PDB entry 8SQ9 | electron microscopy, 2.90 A resolution | chains A and B of the 7 polymer chains in the assembly

# Chain A
Molecule: RNA-directed RNA polymerase
Source organism: Severe acute respiratory syndrome coronavirus 2
Notes: EC 2.7.7.48
UniProtKB: P0DTD1 (R1AB_SARS2); residues 1-932 here correspond to UniProt positions 4393-5324 (UniProt number = residue number + 4392)
Amino-acid sequence (932 residues; numbered 1 to 932; the number before each row is that of its first residue):
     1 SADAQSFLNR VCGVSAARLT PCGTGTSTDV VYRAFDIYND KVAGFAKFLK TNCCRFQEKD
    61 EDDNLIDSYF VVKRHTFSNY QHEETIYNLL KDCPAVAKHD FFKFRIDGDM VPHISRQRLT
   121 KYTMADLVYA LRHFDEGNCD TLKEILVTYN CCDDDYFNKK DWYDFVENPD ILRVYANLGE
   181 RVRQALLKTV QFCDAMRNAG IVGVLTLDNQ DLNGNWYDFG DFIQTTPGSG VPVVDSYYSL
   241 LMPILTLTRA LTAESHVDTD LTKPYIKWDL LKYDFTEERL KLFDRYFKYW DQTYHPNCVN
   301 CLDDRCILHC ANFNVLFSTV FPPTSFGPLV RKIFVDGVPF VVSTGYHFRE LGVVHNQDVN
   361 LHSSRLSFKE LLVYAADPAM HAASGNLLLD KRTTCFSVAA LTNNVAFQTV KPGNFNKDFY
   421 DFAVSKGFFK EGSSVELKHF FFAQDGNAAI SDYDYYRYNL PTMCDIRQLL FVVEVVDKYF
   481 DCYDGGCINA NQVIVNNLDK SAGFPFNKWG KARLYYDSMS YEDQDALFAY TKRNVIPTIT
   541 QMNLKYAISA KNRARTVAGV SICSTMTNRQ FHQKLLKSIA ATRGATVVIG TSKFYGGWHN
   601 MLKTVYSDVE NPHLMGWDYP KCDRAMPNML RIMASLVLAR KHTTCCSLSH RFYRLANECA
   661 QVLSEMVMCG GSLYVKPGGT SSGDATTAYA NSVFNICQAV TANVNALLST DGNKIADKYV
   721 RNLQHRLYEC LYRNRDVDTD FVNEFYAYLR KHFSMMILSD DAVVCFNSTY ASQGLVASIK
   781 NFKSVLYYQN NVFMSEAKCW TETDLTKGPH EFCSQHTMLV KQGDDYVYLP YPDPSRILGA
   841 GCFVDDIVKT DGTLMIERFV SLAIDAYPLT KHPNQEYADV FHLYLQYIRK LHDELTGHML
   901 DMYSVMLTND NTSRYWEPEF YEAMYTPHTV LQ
Not modelled in the structure: 1-3, 930-932
Metal / ion sites: Mg2+ site 1: D208 (together with nsp9); Mg2+ site 2: D218 (together with nsp9); Zn2+ site 1: H295, C301, C306, C310; Mg2+ site 3: D618, D761 (shared with 1 residue of chain P); Mg2+ site 4: D618, Y619, D760 (together with nsp9); Zn2+ site 2: H642, C645, C646
Residues lining bound ligands:
  - nsp9 (WSB; 5'-O-[(S)-hydroxy{[(S)-hydroxy(phosphonooxy)phosphoryl]methyl}phosphoryl]uridine), molecule 1: F35, I37, N39, K41, V42, F48, L49, K50, K73, R116, D208, N209, Y217, D218, N713
  - nsp9 (WSB), molecule 2: K545, R553, R555, D618, Y619, P620, K621, C622, D623, S682, T687, N691, S759, D760, K798
Curated features (UniProtKB/Swiss-Prot):
  - region: K545 to R555 (Interaction with RMP Remdesivir), T582 to P620 (RdRp Palm N-ter)
  - active site: S759, D760, D761
  - binding site (Mn(2+)): N209, D218
  - binding site (Zn(2+)): H295, C301, C306, C310, C487, H642, C645, C646
  - site: Q932 (Cleavage)
Reported in the primary citation:
  - binding site for nsp9: N39, K73, N713
  - catalytic residues: K50, K73 (proposed by the authors, not directly observed)

# Chain B
Molecule: Non-structural protein 8
Source organism: Severe acute respiratory syndrome coronavirus 2
UniProtKB: P0DTD1 (R1AB_SARS2); residues 1-198 here correspond to UniProt positions 3943-4140 (UniProt number = residue number + 3942)
Amino-acid sequence (198 residues; numbered 1 to 198; the number before each row is that of its first residue):
     1 AIASEFSSLP SYAAFATAQE AYEQAVANGD SEVVLKKLKK SLNVAKSEFD RDAAMQRKLE
    61 KMADQAMTQM YKQARSEDKR AKVTSAMQTM LFTMLRKLDN DALNNIINNA RDGCVPLNII
   121 PLTTAAKLMV VIPDYNTYKN TCDGTTFTYA SALWEIQQVV DADSKIVQLS EISMDNSPNL
   181 AWPLIVTALR ANSAVKLQ
Not modelled in the structure: 1-5, 192-198
Curated features (UniProtKB/Swiss-Prot):
  - site: Q198 (Cleavage)

# Interface between chain A and chain B
Pairs across the interface (94; chain A residue first):
  L270(A) with P116(B); I119(B); T123(B)
  L271(A) with I106(B); P116(B); I119(B), hydrophobic
  Y273(A) with D112(B), hydrogen bond; C114(B)
  T324(A) with P116(B); N118(B)
  F326(A) with N118(B), hydrogen bond (backbone-side chain)
  P328(A) with P116(B); L117(B), hydrogen bond (backbone-backbone)
  L329(A) with C114(B), hydrophobic; V115(B)
  V330(A) with G113(B); C114(B); V115(B), hydrogen bond (backbone-backbone)
  R331(A) with D112(B), hydrogen bond (side chain-backbone); G113(B); C114(B)
  K332(A) with N104(B)
  V338(A) with L95(B), hydrophobic
  P339(A) with L95(B)
  F340(A) with L95(B), hydrophobic
  V341(A) with L103(B), hydrophobic
  F368(A) with R80(B); V83(B), hydrophobic; T84(B); M87(B), hydrophobic
  L371(A) with T84(B); M87(B), hydrophobic; Q88(B); L91(B), hydrophobic
  Y374(A) with L91(B)
  A375(A) with M90(B), hydrophobic
  P378(A) with L117(B)
  A379(A) with L117(B), hydrophobic
  M380(A) with L91(B); M94(B), hydrophobic; L95(B), hydrophobic
  H381(A) with M90(B); M94(B), hydrogen bond
  A382(A) with L117(B), hydrophobic; P121(B)
  A383(A) with L98(B); I120(B), hydrophobic
  S384(A) with M94(B); K97(B)
  N386(A) with K127(B); M129(B)
  L387(A) with L122(B), hydrophobic; A125(B); K127(B), hydrogen bond (backbone-backbone); L128(B); M129(B), hydrogen bond (backbone-backbone); Y149(B), hydrophobic; W154(B), hydrophobic
  L388(A) with M129(B)
  L389(A) with M129(B), hydrogen bond (backbone-backbone); V130(B); V131(B), hydrogen bond (backbone-backbone); Y149(B), hydrophobic
  D390(A) with V131(B)
  K391(A) with V131(B), hydrogen bond (backbone-backbone); P133(B); T137(B); T141(B)
  R392(A) with V131(B)
  F396(A) with N118(B)
  V398(A) with N118(B); P121(B)
  A400(A) with M129(B), hydrophobic
  T402(A) with M129(B)
  N403(A) with K127(B); M129(B)
  V405(A) with M129(B), hydrophobic; V131(B), hydrophobic; I185(B), hydrophobic
  F407(A) with A162(B); P183(B), hydrophobic; I185(B), hydrophobic
  W509(A) with V83(B), hydrophobic; A86(B); M87(B), hydrophobic; M90(B), hydrophobic
  L514(A) with K79(B)
  D517(A) with S76(B), hydrogen bond (backbone-side chain)
  S518(A) with R80(B), hydrogen bond (backbone-side chain)
  M519(A) with R80(B)
  D523(A) with R80(B), salt bridge
  M666(A) with L117(B), hydrophobic; N118(B)
  V675(A) with N118(B)
Interface residues without a listed pair, chain A (60 interface residues in all): S325, G327, T344, L372, G385, A399, N404, N447, P505, F506, K508, Y515, S520
Interface residues without a listed pair, chain B (47 interface residues in all): E77, F92, N109, A110

# Overview
60 residues of chain A and 47 residues of chain B are in contact, with 13 hydrogen bonds and 1 salt bridge.
Polar contacts include D523(A)-R80(B), Y273(A)-D112(B) and F326(A)-N118(B). Chain A binds nsp9. From the
paper: catalytic residues K50(A) and K73(A); a binding site for nsp9 at N39(A), K73(A) and N713(A).
Here chain A is RNA-directed RNA polymerase and chain B is Non-structural protein 8, both from Severe acute
respiratory syndrome coronavirus 2. Entry 8SQ9 (SARS-CoV-2 replication-transcription complex bound to nsp9 and
UMPCPP, as a pre-catalytic NMPylation intermediate) was determined by electron microscopy together with 8SQJ
and 8SQK from the same study.
